4CN5 - chains B and D of the 4 polymer chains in the assembly; structure by X-ray diffraction, 2.00 A resolution.

[Chain B]
Protein: Retinoic acid receptor rxr-alpha
Organism: Homo sapiens
Notes: fragment: dna-binding domain, residues 126-212
UniProt: P19793 (RXRA_HUMAN); numbering as in UniProt (aligned over 130-212)
Amino-acid sequence (87 residues; numbered 126 to 212; the number before each row is that of its first residue):
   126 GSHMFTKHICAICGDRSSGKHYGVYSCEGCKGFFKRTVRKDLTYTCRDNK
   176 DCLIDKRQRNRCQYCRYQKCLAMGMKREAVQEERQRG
Unresolved in the structure: 126-131, 172-174, 210-212
Sequence notes: expression tag (126-129)
Ion coordination: Zn2+ site 1: Cys135, Cys138, Cys152, Cys155; Zn2+ site 2: Cys171, Cys177, Cys187, Cys190
Swiss-Prot annotation at these positions:
  - DNA-binding region: Cys135 to Met200 (Nuclear receptor)
  - zinc finger (NR C4-type): Cys135 to Cys155, Cys171 to Cys195
  - region: Lys160 to Lys165 (Nuclear localization signal), Lys201 to Gly212 (Hinge)
  - binding site (Zn(2+)): Cys135, Cys138, Cys152, Cys155, Cys171, Cys177, Cys187, Cys190
  - modified residue: Lys145 (N6-acetyllysine)
Reported in the primary citation:
  - binding site for the 17-nt DNA strand: Lys156, Arg209

[Chain D]
Molecule: 17-nt DNA strand
Sequence (17 nucleotides; row label = number of the first residue in the row):
     1 ATTGAACTCTGACCCCA
Ion coordination: K+: DT10, DG11 (together with nitrate ion)

[How chain B and chain D interact]
Pairs across the interface (15):
  Glu153(B) with DG4(D), sugar contact; DA5(D), base contact; DA6(D), hydrogen bond to the base
  Gly154(B) with DG4(D), phosphate contact
  Lys156(B) with DA6(D), base contact
  Phe158(B) with DT3(D), phosphate contact
  Arg161(B) with DT3(D), salt bridge to the phosphate; DG4(D), hydrogen bond to the base
  Arg184(B) with DG4(D), salt bridge to the phosphate
  Asn185(B) with DT3(D), hydrogen bond to the phosphate; DG4(D), hydrogen bond to the phosphate
  Gln188(B) with DT2(D), phosphate contact; DT3(D), hydrogen bond to the phosphate
  Arg191(B) with DG4(D), salt bridge to the phosphate
  Arg209(B) with DT10(D), sugar contact
Interface residues without a listed pair, chain B (12 interface residues in all): Asp140, Lys165
Interface residues without a listed pair, chain D (7 interface residues in all): DC7

[Summary]
The interface between chain B and chain D involves 12 residues on one side and 7 on the other, with 5 hydrogen
bonds and 3 salt bridges. Among the polar pairs are Glu153(B)-DA6(D), Arg161(B)-DG4(D) and Asn185(B)-DT3(D).
From the paper: a binding site for the 17-nt DNA strand at Lys156(B) and Arg209(B).
Here chain B is Retinoic acid receptor rxr-alpha (Homo sapiens) and chain D is a 17-nt DNA strand. Entry 4CN5
(Crystal Structure of the Human Retinoid X Receptor DNA-Binding Domain Bound to the Human Nr1d1 Response ...)
was determined by X-ray diffraction together with 4CN3 and 4CN7 from the same study.
